PDB entry 9QB3 | electron microscopy, 3.90 A resolution | chains I and K of the 20 polymer chains in the assembly

== Chain I ==
Protein: H/ACA ribonucleoprotein complex subunit 2
Organism: Homo sapiens
Reference sequence: Q9NX24 (NHP2_HUMAN); residues 1-153 here = UniProt positions 1-153
Amino-acid sequence (153 residues; numbered 1 to 153; the number before each row is that of its first residue):
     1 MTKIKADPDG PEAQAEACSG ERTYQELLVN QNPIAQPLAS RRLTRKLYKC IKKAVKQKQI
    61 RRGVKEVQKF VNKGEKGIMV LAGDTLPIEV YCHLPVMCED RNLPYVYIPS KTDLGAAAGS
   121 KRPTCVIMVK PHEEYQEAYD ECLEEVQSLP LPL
Disordered / not traced: 1-22, 153
Curated features (UniProtKB/Swiss-Prot):
  - modified residue: Ser19 (Phosphoserine)
  - cross-link (Glycyl lysine isopeptide (Lys-Gly)): Lys3 (interchain with G-Cter in SUMO2), Lys5 (interchain with G-Cter in SUMO)
  - natural variant: Val126 (V126M: In DKCB2), Tyr139 (Y139H: In DKCB2)
From the paper describing this entry:
  - mutagenesis - K121A/R122A, K121D/R122D: decreased binding to incorporation into telomerase

== Chain K ==
Protein: Telomerase Cajal body protein 1
Organism: Homo sapiens
Reference sequence: Q9BUR4 (TCAB1_HUMAN); numbering as in UniProt (aligned over 1-548)
Amino-acid sequence (548 residues; each row starts with the number of its first residue):
     1 MKTLETQPLA PDCCPSDQDP APAHPSPHAS PMNKNADSEL MPPPPERGDP PRLSPDPVAG
    61 SAVSQELREG DPVSLSTPLE TEFGSPSELS PRIEEQELSE NTSLPAEEAN GSLSEEEANG
   121 PELGSGKAME DTSGEPAAED EGDTAWNYSF SQLPRFLSGS WSEFSTQPEN FLKGCKWAPD
   181 GSCILTNSAD NILRIYNLPP ELYHEGEQVE YAEMVPVLRM VEGDTIYDYC WYSLMSSAQP
   241 DTSYVASSSR ENPIHIWDAF TGELRASFRA YNHLDELTAA HSLCFSPDGS QLFCGFNRTV
   301 RVFSTARPGR DCEVRATFAK KQGQSGIISC IAFSPAQPLY ACGSYGRSLG LYAWDDGSPL
   361 ALLGGHQGGI THLCFHPDGN RFFSGARKDA ELLCWDLRQS GYPLWSLGRE VTTNQRIYFD
   421 LDPTGQFLVS GSTSGAVSVW DTDGPGNDGK PEPVLSFLPQ KDCTNGVSLH PSLPLLATAS
   481 GQRVFPEPTE SGDEGEELGL PLLSTRHVHL ECRLQLWWCG GAPDSSIPDD HQGEKGQGGT
   541 EGGVGELI
Disordered / not traced: 1-145, 205-208, 444-448, 490-509, 523-548
Curated features (UniProtKB/Swiss-Prot):
  - modified residue: Ser26 (Phosphoserine), Ser30 (Phosphoserine), Ser54 (Phosphoserine), Ser64 (Phosphoserine), Ser85 (Phosphoserine), Ser90 (Phosphoserine), Ser112 (Phosphoserine), Ser114 (Phosphoserine), Thr489 (Phosphothreonine), Ser491 (Phosphoserine)
  - natural variant: Phe164 (F164L: In DKCB3), His376 (H376Y: In DKCB3), Arg398 (R398W: In DKCB3), Gly435 (G435R: In DKCB3)
  - mutagenesis: Ser64 (S64A: Abolished phosphorylation by ATM and impaired ability to promote DNA repair)

== Chain I / chain K interface ==
Residue-residue contacts (12; chain I residue first):
  Arg45(I) - Thr489(K)  hydrogen bond (side chain-backbone)
  Tyr48(I) - Pro488(K)  hydrophobic
  Lys52(I) - Glu487(K)  salt bridge
  Asp113(I) - Pro488(K)
  Ala116(I) - Pro486(K)  hydrophobic
  Ala116(I) - Pro488(K)
  Ala117(I) - Pro488(K)
  Gly119(I) - Phe485(K)
  Ser120(I) - Pro486(K)
  Lys121(I) - Glu169(K)  salt bridge
  Lys121(I) - Arg483(K)
  Lys121(I) - Val484(K)  hydrogen bond (side chain-backbone)
Also at the interface, not in a pair above, chain I (10 interface residues in all): Arg122

== In short ==
10 residues of chain I and 8 residues of chain K are in contact; the contacts include 2 hydrogen bonds and 2
salt bridges. Polar contacts include Lys52(I)-Glu487(K), Lys121(I)-Glu169(K) and Arg45(I)-Thr489(K). UniProt
lists one mutagenesis site on chain K. From the paper: K121A/R122A and K121D/R122D of chain I reduce binding
to incorporation into telomerase.
Here chain I is H/ACA ribonucleoprotein complex subunit 2 and chain K is Telomerase Cajal body protein 1, both
from Homo sapiens. Entry 9QB3 (Dimer structure of H/ACA RNP lobe of human telomerase) was determined by
electron microscopy (same publication as 9QAX, 9QAY, 9QAZ and 9QB2).
